PDB entry 1FMD | X-ray diffraction, 3.50 A resolution | chains 1 and 2 of the 4 polymer chains in the assembly

== Chain 1 ==
Molecule: Foot-and-mouth disease virus (subunit VP1)
Organism: Foot-and-mouth disease virus
UniProtKB: Q65095 (Q65095_9PICO); the author numbering skips numbers that UniProt does not, so the offset changes along the chain: 1-132 = UniProt 1-132; 137-212 = UniProt 133-208
Sequence (208 residues; numbered 1 to 212; 4 numbers in that range are skipped by the numbering (no residue carries them; nothing is unmodelled there); the number before each row is that of its first residue):
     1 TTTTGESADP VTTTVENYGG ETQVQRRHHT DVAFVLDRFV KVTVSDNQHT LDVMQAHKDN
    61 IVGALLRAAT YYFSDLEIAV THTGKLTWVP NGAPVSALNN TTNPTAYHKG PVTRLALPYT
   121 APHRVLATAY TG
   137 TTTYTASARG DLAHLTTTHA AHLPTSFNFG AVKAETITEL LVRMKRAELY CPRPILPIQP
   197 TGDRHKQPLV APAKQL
Not modelled in the structure: 137-156, 212
Differences from the reference sequence: conflict D46 (Gly769 in Q65095), N99 (Asp822 in Q65095), V112 (Leu835 in Q65095), A129 (Gly852 in Q65095), A144 (Thr863 in Q65095), T153 (Ala872 in Q65095), H155 (Arg874 in Q65095), A157 (Gly876 in Q65095)
Reported in the primary citation:
  - conformationally variable residues (order/disorder transition): T137 to P160

== Chain 2 ==
Molecule: Foot-and-mouth disease virus (subunit VP2)
Organism: Foot-and-mouth disease virus
UniProtKB: Q9YQQ5 (Q9YQQ5_9PICO); residues 1-218 here correspond to UniProt positions 287-504 (UniProt number = residue number + 286)
Sequence (218 residues; numbered 1 to 218; the number before each row is that of its first residue):
     1 DKKTEETTLL EDRILTTRNG HTTSTTQSSV GVTFGYATAE DSTSGPNTSA LETRVHQAER
    61 FFKMALFDWV PSQNFGHMHK VVLPHEPKGV YGGLVKSYAY MRNGWDVEVT AVGNQFNGGC
   121 LLVALVPEMG DISDREKYQL TLYPHQFINP RTNMTAHITV PYVGVNRYDQ YKQHRPWTLV
   181 VMVVAPLTTN TAGAQQIKVY ANIAPTNVHV AGELPSKE
Differences from the reference sequence: conflict H21 (Gln307 in Q9YQQ5), A50 (Gly336 in Q9YQQ5), L122 (Gln408 in Q9YQQ5), V123 (Ala409 in Q9YQQ5)

== How chain 1 and chain 2 interact ==
Contacting residue pairs - 56 pairs, chain 1 then chain 2:
  T4(1) with V30(2)
  G5(1) with F147(2)
  E6(1) with V30(2); Q146(2); F147(2), hydrogen bond (backbone-backbone); N149(2); T152(2), hydrogen bond; N153(2)
  S7(1) with V30(2); T33(2), hydrogen bond (backbone-side chain); Q146(2), hydrogen bond (backbone-side chain)
  A8(1) with T33(2); H145(2)
  T70(1) with P127(2)
  Y71(1) with E128(2), hydrogen bond; V163(2); G164(2), hydrogen bond (side chain-backbone); V165(2), hydrophobic
  H123(1) with V165(2); N166(2), hydrogen bond
  R124(1) with D41(2), salt bridge; G164(2), hydrogen bond (side chain-backbone); V165(2); R167(2)
  V125(1) with V165(2)
  L126(1) with V165(2)
  A127(1) with V165(2), hydrophobic
  A129(1) with E128(2)
  Y130(1) with E128(2); H174(2)
  T131(1) with E128(2), hydrogen bond; M129(2); H174(2); R175(2), hydrogen bond (side chain-backbone)
  G132(1) with Q173(2); H174(2)
  C187(1) with Y36(2), hydrophobic
  P188(1) with Y36(2); L142(2); Y143(2)
  R189(1) with V126(2); P127(2), hydrogen bond (side chain-backbone); E128(2); L142(2); Y143(2), hydrogen bond
  P190(1) with E136(2); Q139(2); L142(2); Y143(2)
  I191(1) with Q139(2), hydrogen bond (backbone-side chain)
  L192(1) with R135(2); E136(2); Q139(2)
  P193(1) with R135(2), hydrogen bond (backbone-side chain)
  I194(1) with R135(2)
  Q195(1) with R135(2)
Also at the interface, not in a pair above, chain 1 (26 interface residues in all): F163
Also at the interface, not in a pair above, chain 2 (31 interface residues in all): R102, G130, Y162, P176

== Overview ==
26 residues of chain 1 and 31 residues of chain 2 are in contact, with 14 hydrogen bonds and 1 salt bridge.
Polar contacts include R124(1)-D41(2), E6(1)-T152(2) and S7(1)-T33(2). From the paper: conformational
variability at T137(1).
Chain 1 is Foot-and-mouth disease virus (subunit VP1) and chain 2 is Foot-and-mouth disease virus (subunit
VP2), both from Foot-and-mouth disease virus; the structure, The structure and antigenicity of a type C
foot-and-mouth disease virus, was determined by X-ray diffraction.
